4JYA - chains A and N of the 23 polymer chains in the assembly; structure by X-ray diffraction, 3.10 A resolution.

[Chain A]
Molecule: 16S ribosomal RNA
Organism: Thermus thermophilus
Sequence (1516 nucleotides; row label = number of the first residue in the row):
     6 UGGAGAGUUU GAUCCUGGCU CAGGGUGAAC GCUGGCGGCG UGCCUAAGAC AUGCAAGUCG
    66 UGCGGGCCGC GGGAUUUUAC UCCGUGGUCA GCGGCGGACG GGUGAGUAAC GCGUGGGUGA
   126 CCUACCCGGA AGAGGGGGAC AACCCGGGGA AACUCGGGCU AAUCCCCCAU GUGGACCCGC
   186 CCCUUGGGGU GUGUCCAAAG GGCUUUGCCC GCUUCCGGAU GGGCCCGCGU CCCAUCAGCU
   246 AGUUGGUGGG GUAAUGGCCC ACCAAGGCGA CGACGGGUAG CCGGUCUGAG AGGAUGGCCG
   306 GCCACAGGGG CACUGAGACA CGGGCCCCAC UCCUACGGGA GGCAGCAGUU AGGAAUCUUC
   366 CGCAAUGGGC GCAAGCCUGA CGGAGCGACG CCGCUUGGAG GAAGAAGCCC UUCGGGGUGU
   426 AAACUCCUGA ACCCGGGACG AAACCCCCGA CGAGGGGACU GACGGUACCG GGGUAAUAGC
   486 GCCGGCCAAC UCCGUGCCAG CAGCCGCGGU AAUACGGAGG GCGCGAGCGU UACCCGGAUU
   546 CACUGGGCGU AAAGGGCGUG UAGGCGGCCU GGGGCGUCCC AUGUGAAAGA CCACGGCUCA
   606 ACCGUGGGGG AGCGUGGGAU ACGCUCAGGC UAGACGGUGG GAGAGGGUGG UGGAAUUCCC
   666 GGAGUAGCGG UGAAAUGCGC AGAUACCGGG AGGAACGCCG AUGGCGAAGG CAGCCACCUG
   726 GUCCACCCGU GACGCUGAGG CGCGAAAGCG UGGGGAGCAA ACCGGAUUAG AUACCCGGGU
   786 AGUCCACGCC CUAAACGAUG CGCGCUAGGU CUCUGGGUCU CCUGGGGGCC GAAGCUAACG
   846 CGUUAAGCGC GCCGCCUGGG GAGUACGGCC GCAAGGCUGA AACUCAAAGG AAUUGACGGG
   906 GGCCCGCACA AGCGGUGGAG CAUGUGGUUU AAUUCGAAGC AACGCGAAGA ACCUUACCAG
   966 GCCUUGACAU GCUAGGGAAC CCGGGUGAAA GCCUGGGGUG CCCCGCGAGG GGAGCCCUAG
  1026 CACAGGUGCU GCAUGGCCGU CGUCAGCUCG UGCCGUGAGG UGUUGGGUUA AGUCCCGCAA
  1086 CGAGCGCAAC CCCCGCCGUU AGUUGCCAGC GGUUCGGCCG GGCACUCUAA CGGGACUGCC
  1146 CGCGAAAGCG GGAGGAAGGA GGGGACGACG UCUGGUCAGC AUGGCCCUUA CGGCCUGGGC
  1206 GACACACGUG CUACAAUGCC CACUACAAAG CGAUGCCACC CGGCAACGGG GAGCUAAUCG
  1266 CAAAAAGGUG GGCCCAGUUC GGAUUGGGGU CUGCAACCCG ACCCCAUGAA GCCGGAAUCG
  1326 CUAGUAAUCG CGGAUCAGCC AUGCCGCGGU GAAUACGUUC CCGGGCCUUG UACACACCGC
  1386 CCGUCACGCC AUGGGAGCGG GCUCUACCCG AAGUCGCCGG GAGCCUACGG GCAGGCGCCG
  1446 AGGGUAGGGC CCGUGACUGG GGCGAAGUCG UAACAAGGUA GCUGUACCGG AAGGUGCGGC
  1506 UGGAUCACCU CCUUUC
Differences from the reference sequence: conflict A79 (G131378 in 55771382)
Ligand contacts:
  - Mg2+ (MG), molecule 1: G12, U13, G22, G23, C24
  - Mg2+ (MG), molecule 2: U13, U14, C510, G511, A892
  - Mg2+ (MG), molecule 3: U14, U15, G16, A17
  - Mg2+ (MG), molecule 4: U14, A893, G894
  - Mg2+ (MG), molecule 5: U21, G22, A547, G551, G552, A557
  - Mg2+ (MG), molecule 6: C502, G514, A1470
  - Mg2+ (MG), molecule 7: U555, A556, A557, A558
  - Mg2+ (MG), molecule 8: G941, A942, G1180, U1181
  - Mg2+ (MG), molecule 9: G1036, C1037, U1178, G1179, G1180, U1181
  - Mg2+ (MG), molecule 10: G1036, G1040, G1041, C1042, G1180, U1181
  - Mg2+ (MG), molecule 11: C1037, U1178, G1179, G1180
  - Mg2+ (MG), molecule 12: G1384, C1385, C1386
  - paromomycin (PAR): G1388, U1389, C1390, A1391, C1392, G1467, C1468, G1469, A1470, A1471, G1472, U1473, C1474

[Chain N]
Name: 30S ribosomal protein S14
Organism: Thermus thermophilus
UniProt: Q5SHQ1 (RS14Z_THET8); residue numbers follow UniProt; this construct covers 2-61
Chain sequence (60 residues; each row starts with the number of its first residue):
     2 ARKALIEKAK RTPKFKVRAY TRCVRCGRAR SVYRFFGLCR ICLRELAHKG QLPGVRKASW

[How chain A and chain N interact]
Residue-residue contacts (73; chain A residue first):
  G951(A) / Arg-41(N)  hydrogen bond to the phosphate
  A952(A) / Arg-29(N)  salt bridge to the phosphate
  A952(A) / Arg-31(N)  phosphate contact
  A952(A) / Ser-32(N)  hydrogen bond to the phosphate
  A952(A) / Arg-41(N)  salt bridge to the phosphate
  A953(A) / Ser-32(N)  sugar contact
  A953(A) / Tyr-34(N)  base contact
  G954(A) / Arg-31(N)  phosphate contact
  G954(A) / Ser-32(N)  hydrogen bond to the phosphate
  C957(A) / Val-18(N)  hydrogen bond to the base
  C957(A) / Arg-19(N)  hydrogen bond to the base
  C958(A) / Val-18(N)  base contact
  C958(A) / Arg-19(N)  hydrogen bond to the sugar
  C958(A) / Tyr-21(N)  sugar contact
  U959(A) / Lys-9(N)  salt bridge to the phosphate
  U959(A) / Tyr-21(N)  sugar contact
  U959(A) / Ala-30(N)  phosphate contact
  U960(A) / Leu-6(N)  phosphate contact
  U960(A) / Arg-23(N)  salt bridge to the phosphate
  U960(A) / Ala-30(N)  phosphate contact
  U960(A) / Arg-31(N)  base contact
  A961(A) / Leu-6(N)  phosphate contact
  A972(A) / Ala-5(N)  base contact
  A972(A) / Glu-8(N)  sugar contact
  C973(A) / Glu-8(N)  sugar contact
  A994(A) / Lys-15(N)  hydrogen bond to the phosphate
  A995(A) / Lys-15(N)  salt bridge to the phosphate
  G1030(A) / Lys-4(N)  phosphate contact
  G1031(A) / Ala-2(N)  hydrogen bond to the phosphate
  G1031(A) / Arg-3(N)  salt bridge to the phosphate
  G1031(A) / Lys-4(N)  salt bridge to the phosphate
  U1032(A) / Ala-2(N)  sugar contact
  U1032(A) / Arg-3(N)  salt bridge to the phosphate
  C1042(A) / Arg-45(N)  hydrogen bond to the phosphate
  C1043(A) / Arg-45(N)  salt bridge to the phosphate
  C1097(A) / Ser-60(N)  hydrogen bond to the sugar
  C1098(A) / Ser-60(N)  sugar contact
  C1098(A) / Trp-61(N)  hydrogen bond to the sugar
  G1168(A) / Trp-61(N)  hydrogen bond to the base
  G1169(A) / Ser-60(N)  hydrogen bond to the base
  G1169(A) / Trp-61(N)  sugar contact
  A1170(A) / Lys-58(N)  hydrogen bond to the phosphate
  A1170(A) / Ser-60(N)  sugar contact
  C1171(A) / Lys-58(N)  salt bridge to the phosphate
  G1184(A) / Cys-27(N)  base contact
  G1184(A) / Arg-29(N)  sugar contact
  G1184(A) / Ile-42(N)  base contact
  G1184(A) / Cys-43(N)  base contact
  G1184(A) / Glu-46(N)  hydrogen bond to the base
  C1185(A) / Arg-3(N)  salt bridge to the phosphate
  A1186(A) / Arg-3(N)  salt bridge to the phosphate
  G1198(A) / Ala-2(N)  phosphate contact
  G1198(A) / Ala-5(N)  sugar contact
  C1199(A) / Ala-5(N)  phosphate contact
  C1199(A) / Lys-9(N)  salt bridge to the phosphate
  C1200(A) / Lys-9(N)  salt bridge to the phosphate
  C1200(A) / Arg-12(N)  salt bridge to the phosphate
  U1201(A) / Arg-19(N)  salt bridge to the phosphate
  G1298(A) / Lys-17(N)  salt bridge to the phosphate
  G1298(A) / Val-18(N)  phosphate contact
  C1299(A) / Phe-16(N)  stacking on the base
  C1299(A) / Lys-17(N)  hydrogen bond to the phosphate
  C1299(A) / Val-18(N)  base contact
  A1339(A) / Tyr-34(N)  sugar contact
  U1340(A) / Val-33(N)  sugar contact
  U1340(A) / Tyr-34(N)  phosphate contact
  U1340(A) / Arg-35(N)  hydrogen bond to the phosphate
  C1341(A) / Thr-22(N)  hydrogen bond to the phosphate
  C1341(A) / Val-33(N)  phosphate contact
  C1341(A) / Arg-35(N)  salt bridge to the phosphate
  A1342(A) / Arg-35(N)  salt bridge to the phosphate
  G1351(A) / Trp-61(N)  phosphate contact
  C1352(A) / Trp-61(N)  hydrogen bond to the phosphate
Other interface residues (no listed pair), chain A (43 interface residues in all): A955, G1033, U1239, A1300
Other interface residues (no listed pair), chain N (34 interface residues in all): Gly-28, Phe-36

[In short]
43 residues of chain A face 34 of chain N across their interface; the contacts include 19 hydrogen bonds, 19
salt bridges and 1 aromatic stacking contact. Polar contacts include C957(A)/Val-18(N), C957(A)/Arg-19(N) and
G1168(A)/Trp-61(N). Ligands of chain A: 12 copies of Mg2+ and paromomycin.
Here chain A is 16S ribosomal RNA and chain N is 30S ribosomal protein S14, both from Thermus thermophilus.
Entry 4JYA (Crystal structures of pseudouridinilated stop codons with ASLs) was determined by X-ray
diffraction together with 4JV5 and 4K0K from the same study.
